Entry 9D46 (electron microscopy, 3.06 A resolution); this record covers chains X and B of the 7 polymer chains in the assembly.

[Chain X]
Molecule: 18-nt DNA strand
Sequence (18 nucleotides; numbered 1 to 18; the number before each row is that of its first residue):
     1 TTTTTTTTTTTTTTTTTT

[Chain B]
Molecule: DNA repair protein RAD51
Organism: Saccharomyces cerevisiae
Reference sequence: P25454 (RAD51_YEAST); residue numbers follow UniProt; this construct covers 80-400
Amino-acid sequence (321 residues; numbered 80 to 400; the number before each row is that of its first residue):
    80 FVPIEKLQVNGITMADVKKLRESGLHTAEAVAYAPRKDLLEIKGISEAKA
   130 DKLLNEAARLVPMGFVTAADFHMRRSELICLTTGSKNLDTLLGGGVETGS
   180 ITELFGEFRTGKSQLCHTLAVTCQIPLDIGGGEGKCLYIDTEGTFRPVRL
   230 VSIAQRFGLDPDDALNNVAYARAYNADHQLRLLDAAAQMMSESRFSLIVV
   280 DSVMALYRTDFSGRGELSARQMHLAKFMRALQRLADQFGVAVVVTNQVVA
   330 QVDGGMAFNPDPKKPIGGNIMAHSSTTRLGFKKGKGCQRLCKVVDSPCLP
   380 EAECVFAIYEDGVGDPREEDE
Disordered / not traced: 80
Metal / ion sites: Mg2+ site 1: Ser-192 (together with ATP); Mg2+ site 2: Asp-374 (together with ATP)
Small-molecule neighbours:
  - ATP (adenosine-5'-triphosphate), molecule 1: Glu-186, Phe-187, Arg-188, Thr-189, Gly-190, Lys-191, Ser-192, Gln-193, Glu-221, Thr-223, Arg-228, Arg-368, Ile-387, Tyr-388, Glu-389
  - ATP, molecule 2: Ala-351, His-352, Val-373, Asp-374, Ser-375, Pro-376, Cys-377, Leu-378, Pro-379, Glu-380
What the authors report for this chain:
  - mutagenesis - Y112E, Y112E/Y253K, Y112S/Y253L, Y253K: abolished binding to the 18-nt DNA strand (chain X)
  - mutagenesis - Y112E, Y112E/Y253K, Y112S/Y253L, Y253K: abolished growth

[How chain X and chain B interact]
Residue-residue contacts (27):
  DT2(X) with Ser-297(B), base contact
  DT3(X) with Ser-297(B), base contact; Gln-300(B), sugar contact; Met-301(B), phosphate contact
  DT4(X) with Arg-293(B), base contact; Leu-296(B), sugar contact; Arg-299(B), hydrogen bond to the phosphate; Gln-300(B), phosphate contact; Gly-347(B), phosphate contact; Asn-348(B), hydrogen bond to the phosphate; Ile-349(B), hydrogen bond to the phosphate
  DT5(X) with Arg-293(B), base contact; Arg-299(B), salt bridge to the phosphate; Lys-343(B), salt bridge to the phosphate; Ile-345(B), phosphate contact; Gly-346(B), hydrogen bond to the phosphate; Gly-347(B), phosphate contact
  DT6(X) with Arg-287(B), salt bridge to the phosphate; Val-328(B), phosphate contact; Ala-329(B), base contact; Gln-330(B), base contact; Val-331(B), base contact; Ile-345(B), phosphate contact
  DT7(X) with Val-328(B), phosphate contact; Ala-329(B), hydrogen bond to the phosphate; Gln-330(B), base contact; Val-331(B), base contact
Also at the interface, not in a pair above, chain B (18 interface residues in all): Asp-332

[In short]
Chain X and chain B form an interface of 6 and 18 residues respectively, with 5 hydrogen bonds and 3 salt
bridges. Polar contacts include DT4(X)/Arg-299(B), DT4(X)/Asn-348(B) and DT4(X)/Ile-349(B). The paper reports
that Y112E, Y112E/Y253K and Y112S/Y253L of chain B, among others, abolish binding to the 18-nt DNA strand
(chain X); Y112E, Y112E/Y253K and Y112S/Y253L of chain B, among others, abolish growth.
Here chain X is an 18-nt DNA strand and chain B is DNA repair protein RAD51 (Saccharomyces cerevisiae). Entry
9D46 (The cryo-EM structure of the yeast RAD51 filament bound to ssDNA in the presence of ATP) was determined
by electron microscopy, deposited together with 9D4N.
